5UEL - chains H and L; structure by X-ray diffraction, 1.60 A resolution.

# Chain H
Molecule: 354NC102 Fab Heavy Chain
From: Homo sapiens
Notes: antibody fragment or engineered binder
Sequence (232 residues; each row starts with the number of its first residue):
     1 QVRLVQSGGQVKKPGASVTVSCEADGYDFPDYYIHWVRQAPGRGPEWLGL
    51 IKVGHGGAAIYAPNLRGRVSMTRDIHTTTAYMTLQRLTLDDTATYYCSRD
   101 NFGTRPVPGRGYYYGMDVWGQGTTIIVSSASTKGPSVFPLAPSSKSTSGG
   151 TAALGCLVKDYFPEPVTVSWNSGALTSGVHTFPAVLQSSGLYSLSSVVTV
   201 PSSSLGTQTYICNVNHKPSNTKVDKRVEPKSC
Disulfides: C22-C97, C156-C212

# Chain L
Molecule: 354NC102 Fab Light Chain
From: Homo sapiens
Notes: antibody fragment or engineered binder
Sequence (216 residues; row label = number of the first residue in the row):
     1 EIVLTQSPGVLSLSPGERASLSCRASHGLDTSHLAWFQHKPGQPPRLLIY
    51 GTSSRPPGIPDRFRGSGSGTDFTLTITKLEPEDFAVYYCQNSGGGTPLIF
   101 GPGTKVNIKRTVAAPSVFIFPPSDEQLKSGTASVVCLLNNFYPREAKVQW
   151 KVDNALQSGNSQESVTEQDSKDSTYSLSSTLTLSKADYEKHKVYACEVTH
   201 QGLSSPVTKSFNRGEC
Disulfides: C23-C89, C136-C196

# How chain H and chain L interact
Pairs across the interface (72; chain H residue first):
  H35(H) with L98(L)
  Q39(H) with H39(L), hydrogen bond; Y88(L)
  P45(H) with Y88(L); F100(L)
  W47(H) with T96(L); P97(L), hydrophobic; L98(L)
  I60(H) with T96(L)
  Y96(H) with Q43(L), hydrogen bond (side chain-backbone); P44(L), hydrophobic
  F102(H) with S92(L); G94(L)
  R110(H) with Y50(L), hydrogen bond; R55(L); P57(L)
  Y113(H) with Y50(L), hydrophobic
  Y114(H) with S32(L); H33(L); Y50(L); S92(L); G93(L); G94(L)
  G115(H) with L47(L)
  M116(H) with F37(L); L47(L); Q90(L); L98(L), hydrophobic
  D117(H) with L47(L)
  W119(H) with F37(L), hydrophobic; P45(L)
  G120(H) with P44(L)
  F138(H) with S123(L); E125(L); Q126(L)
  P139(H) with S123(L); E125(L)
  L140(H) with F120(L), hydrophobic; V135(L), hydrophobic
  A141(H) with F120(L)
  K145(H) with F118(L); I119(L), hydrogen bond (backbone-backbone)
  S146(H) with F118(L); F120(L)
  T147(H) with F118(L)
  S148(H) with F118(L)
  A153(H) with F118(L), hydrophobic; F120(L)
  L157(H) with S133(L)
  K159(H) with Q126(L); S133(L)
  H180(H) with N139(L); N140(L), hydrogen bond; D169(L); S176(L), hydrogen bond
  F182(H) with L137(L), hydrophobic; S164(L); T166(L); S176(L); L177(L); S178(L)
  P183(H) with S164(L), hydrogen bond (backbone-side chain); V165(L)
  V185(H) with Q162(L); E163(L)
  L186(H) with Q162(L), hydrogen bond (backbone-side chain)
  Q187(H) with Q162(L)
  V197(H) with L137(L), hydrophobic
  T199(H) with N139(L)
  K225(H) with E125(L), salt bridge
  S231(H) with C216(L), hydrogen bond (backbone-side chain)
  C232(H) with C216(L), disulfide
Other interface residues (no listed pair), chain H (48 interface residues in all): V37, G44, L50, P63, Q121, V137, T151, L154, T181, S195, K230
Other interface residues (no listed pair), chain L (48 interface residues in all): G42, G51, P56, G95, S129, T131, S210
Disulfides between the chains: C232(H)-C216(L)

# In short
The chain H/chain L interface involves 48 residues from each chain; the contacts include 1 disulfide bond, 9
hydrogen bonds and 1 salt bridge. Polar contacts include K225(H)-E125(L), Q39(H)-H39(L) and Y96(H)-Q43(L).
Here chain H is 354NC102 Fab Heavy Chain and chain L is 354NC102 Fab Light Chain, both from Homo sapiens.
Entry 5UEL (Crystal structure of 354NC102 Fab) was determined by X-ray diffraction, deposited together with
5UEM and 5UD9.
